PDB entry 4I3H | X-ray diffraction, 3.70 A resolution | chains B and G of the 6 polymer chains in the assembly

[Chain B]
Protein: Topoisomerase IV subunit B, DNA topoisomerase 4 subunit A chimera
Source organism: Streptococcus pneumoniae
Notes: EC 5.99.1.-, 5.99.1.3
UniProt: chimeric construct of Q3HZ71, D6ZLV0: residues 1-999 from Q3HZ71 (Q3HZ71_STREE) positions 1-647 (offset varies); residues 1001-1488 from D6ZLV0 positions 1-488 (UniProt number = residue number - 1000)
Chain sequence (1144 residues; each row starts with the number of its first residue; note: 352 numbers in that range are skipped by the numbering (no residue carries them; nothing is unmodelled there)):
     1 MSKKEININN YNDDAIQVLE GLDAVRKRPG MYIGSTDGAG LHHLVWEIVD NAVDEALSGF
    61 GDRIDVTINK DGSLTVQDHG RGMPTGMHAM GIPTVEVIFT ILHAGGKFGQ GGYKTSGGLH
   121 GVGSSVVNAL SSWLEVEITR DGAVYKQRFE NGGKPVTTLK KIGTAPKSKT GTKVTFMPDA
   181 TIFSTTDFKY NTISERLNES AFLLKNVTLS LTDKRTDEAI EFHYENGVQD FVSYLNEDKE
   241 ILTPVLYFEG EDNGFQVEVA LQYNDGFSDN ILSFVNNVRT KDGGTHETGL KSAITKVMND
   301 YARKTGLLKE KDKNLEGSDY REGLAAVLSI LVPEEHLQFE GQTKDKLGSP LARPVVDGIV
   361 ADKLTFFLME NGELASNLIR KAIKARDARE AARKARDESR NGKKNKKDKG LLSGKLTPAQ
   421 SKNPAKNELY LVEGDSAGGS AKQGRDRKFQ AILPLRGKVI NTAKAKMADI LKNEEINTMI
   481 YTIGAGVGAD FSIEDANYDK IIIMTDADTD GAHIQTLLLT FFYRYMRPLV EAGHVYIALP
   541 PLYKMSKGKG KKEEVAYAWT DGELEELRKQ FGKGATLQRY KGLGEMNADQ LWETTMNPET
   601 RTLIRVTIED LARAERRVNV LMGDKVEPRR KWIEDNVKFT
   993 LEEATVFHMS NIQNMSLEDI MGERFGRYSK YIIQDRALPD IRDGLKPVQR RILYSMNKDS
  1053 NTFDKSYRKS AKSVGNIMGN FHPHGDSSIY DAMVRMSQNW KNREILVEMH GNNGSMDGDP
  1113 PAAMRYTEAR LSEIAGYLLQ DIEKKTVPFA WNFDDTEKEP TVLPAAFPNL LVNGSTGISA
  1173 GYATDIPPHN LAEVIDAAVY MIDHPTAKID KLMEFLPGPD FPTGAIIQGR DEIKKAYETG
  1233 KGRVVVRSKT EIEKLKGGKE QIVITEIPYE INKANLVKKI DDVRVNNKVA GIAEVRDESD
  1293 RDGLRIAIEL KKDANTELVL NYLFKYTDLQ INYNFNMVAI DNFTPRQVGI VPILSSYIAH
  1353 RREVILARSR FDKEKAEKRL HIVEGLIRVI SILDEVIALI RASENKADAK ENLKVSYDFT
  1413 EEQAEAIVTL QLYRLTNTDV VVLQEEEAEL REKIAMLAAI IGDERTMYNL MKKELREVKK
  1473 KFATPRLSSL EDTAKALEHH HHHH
Disordered / not traced: 1-19, 61, 80-93, 110-121, 167-168, 309-313, 400-413, 546-557, 568-576, 993-1001, 1485-1496
Construct notes: linker (1000)
Ion coordination: Mg2+: Phe-1316, Thr-1319, Gln-1322
From the paper describing this entry:
  - binding site for the 34-nt DNA strand: Lys-1464, Arg-1468
  - catalytic residues: Tyr-1118 (proposed by the authors, not directly observed)
  - catalytic residues: Arg-1117
  - mutagenesis - K1464A, K1464A/R1468A/K1471A, K1464A/R1468E/K1471E, R1468A: unchanged catalytic activity

[Chain G]
Molecule: 34-nt DNA strand
Sequence (34 nucleotides; numbered 1 to 34; the number before each row is that of its first residue):
     1 CAAAGGCGGT AATACGGTTA TCCACAGAAT CAGG
Disordered / not traced: 1-7, 28-34

[How chain B and chain G interact]
Pairs across the interface - 33 pairs, chain B then chain G:
  Glu-433(B) / DC15(G)  phosphate contact
  Gly-434(B) / DG16(G)  phosphate contact
  Gly-434(B) / DG17(G)  phosphate contact
  Asp-435(B) / DG16(G)  phosphate contact
  Asp-435(B) / DG17(G)  hydrogen bond to the phosphate
  Asp-435(B) / DT18(G)  phosphate contact
  Ser-436(B) / DG17(G)  hydrogen bond to the phosphate
  Arg-456(B) / DG16(G)  sugar contact
  Gly-457(B) / DC15(G)  base contact
  Gly-457(B) / DG16(G)  sugar contact
  Lys-458(B) / DA14(G)  base contact
  Lys-458(B) / DC15(G)  hydrogen bond to the base
  Asp-506(B) / DG16(G)  phosphate contact
  Asp-510(B) / DC15(G)  sugar contact
  Arg-1028(B) / DT13(G)  phosphate contact
  Arg-1028(B) / DA14(G)  phosphate contact
  Lys-1038(B) / DA12(G)  hydrogen bond to the phosphate
  Lys-1038(B) / DT13(G)  salt bridge to the phosphate
  Val-1040(B) / DT13(G)  sugar contact
  Val-1040(B) / DA14(G)  phosphate contact
  His-1074(B) / DA14(G)  salt bridge to the phosphate
  His-1076(B) / DA14(G)  hydrogen bond to the phosphate
  His-1076(B) / DC15(G)  salt bridge to the phosphate
  Gly-1077(B) / DC15(G)  hydrogen bond to the phosphate
  Ser-1080(B) / DA14(G)  phosphate contact
  Ser-1080(B) / DC15(G)  phosphate contact
  Arg-1087(B) / DA12(G)  salt bridge to the phosphate
  Arg-1087(B) / DT13(G)  phosphate contact
  Lys-1093(B) / DA12(G)  phosphate contact
  Thr-1168(B) / DA12(G)  sugar contact
  Ile-1170(B) / DA11(G)  base contact
  Ile-1170(B) / DA12(G)  base contact
  Glu-1262(B) / DA12(G)  phosphate contact
Also at the interface, not in a pair above, chain B (26 interface residues in all): Gln-1041, Pro-1075, Ala-1084, Gly-1169, Asn-1267
Also at the interface, not in a pair above, chain G (9 interface residues in all): DT10

[In short]
Chain B and chain G form an interface of 26 and 9 residues respectively, with 6 hydrogen bonds and 4 salt
bridges. Polar contacts include Lys-458(B)/DC15(G), Asp-435(B)/DG17(G) and Ser-436(B)/DG17(G). Phe-1316(B),
Thr-1319(B) and Gln-1322(B) coordinate Mg2+. From the paper: catalytic residues Tyr-1118(B) and Arg-1117(B);
K1464A, K1464A/R1468A/K1471A and K1464A/R1468E/K1471E of chain B, among others, leave catalytic activity
unchanged.
Chain B is Topoisomerase IV subunit B, DNA topoisomerase 4 subunit A chimera (Streptococcus pneumoniae) and
chain G is a 34-nt DNA strand; the structure, A three-gate structure of topoisomerase IV from Streptococcus
pneumoniae, was determined by X-ray diffraction (same publication as 4JUO).
